Entry 6WRV (X-ray diffraction, 2.47 A resolution); this record covers chains A and F of the 6 polymer chains in the assembly.

[Chain A]
Protein: Transferrin receptor protein 1
From: Homo sapiens
UniProt: P02786 (TFR1_HUMAN); numbering as in UniProt (aligned over 121-759)
Sequence (639 residues; row label = number of the first residue in the row):
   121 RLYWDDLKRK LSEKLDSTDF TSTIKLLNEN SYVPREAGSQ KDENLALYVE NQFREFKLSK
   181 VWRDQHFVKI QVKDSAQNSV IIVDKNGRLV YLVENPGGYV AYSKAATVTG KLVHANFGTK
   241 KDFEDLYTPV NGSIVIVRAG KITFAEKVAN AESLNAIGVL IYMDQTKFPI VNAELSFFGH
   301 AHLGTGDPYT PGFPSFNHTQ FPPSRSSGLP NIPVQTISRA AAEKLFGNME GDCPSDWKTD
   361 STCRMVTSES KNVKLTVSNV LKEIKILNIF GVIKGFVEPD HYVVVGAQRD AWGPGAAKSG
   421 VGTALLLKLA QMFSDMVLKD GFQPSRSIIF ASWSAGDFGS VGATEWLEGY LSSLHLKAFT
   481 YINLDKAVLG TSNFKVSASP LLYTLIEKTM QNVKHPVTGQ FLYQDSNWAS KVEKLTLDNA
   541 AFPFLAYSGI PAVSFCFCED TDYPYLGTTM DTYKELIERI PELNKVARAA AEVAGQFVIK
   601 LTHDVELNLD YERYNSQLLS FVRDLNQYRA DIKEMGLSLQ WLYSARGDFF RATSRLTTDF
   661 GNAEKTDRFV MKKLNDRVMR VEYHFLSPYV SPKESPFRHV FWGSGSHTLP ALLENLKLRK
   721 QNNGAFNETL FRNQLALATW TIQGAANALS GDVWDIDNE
Differences from the reference sequence: conflict Ser142 (Gly in P02786)
Disulfide bonds: Cys353-Cys363
Covalent attachments: N-acetylglucosamine (NAG) linked to Asn251, Asn317; glycan linked to Asn727
Metal / ion sites: Ca2+: Thr310, Phe313, Glu465, Glu468
Swiss-Prot annotation at these positions:
  - motif: Arg646 to Asp648 (Cell attachment site)
  - glycosylation (N-linked (GlcNAc...) asparagine): Asn251, Asn317, Asn727
  - natural variant: Ser142 (G142S: this construct carries the variant)
  - mutagenesis: Leu619 (L619A: 20-fold reduced affinity for transferrin receptor. No binding to HFE), Val622 (V622A: No significant effect on binding to transferrin nor HFE), Arg623 (R623A: No significant effect on binding to transferrin nor HFE), Arg629 (R629A: >5-fold reduced affinity for transferrin. >10-fold reduced affinity for HFE), Gln640 (Q640A: No effect on binding to transferrin. >10-fold reduced affinity for HFE), Trp641 (W641A: No significant effect on binding to transferrin nor HFE), Tyr643 (Y643A: 20-fold reduced affinity for transferrin. No binding to HFE), Ser644 (S644A: No significant effect on binding to transferrin nor HFE), Arg646 (R646A/H: No binding to transferrin; R646K: 5% binding to transferrin), Gly647 (G647A: Large effect on affinity for transferrin. 4-fold reduced affinity for HFE), Asp648 (D648A: 16% binding to transferrin; D648E: 57% binding to transferrin), Phe650 (F650Q: >5-fold reduced affinity for transferrin. >10-fold reduced affinity for HFE)

[Chain F]
Protein: Computationally designed protein 3DS18
From: synthetic construct
Sequence (94 residues; each row starts with the number of its first residue):
     1 DEREEEQRRR LEEVKEEAKR RERSEQDLAV LYLEAVNAAV VFVADSEEEA KRVADIVKKL
    61 VPEVIIFVHD NFVVFVVDSD EAARRVYEIV ERAQ
Disordered / not traced: 94

[Interface between chain A and chain F]
Pairs across the interface - 20 pairs, chain A then chain F:
  Leu619(A) - Glu88(F)
  Arg623(A) - Glu88(F)  salt bridge
  Arg623(A) - Arg92(F)
  Asn626(A) - Arg92(F)  hydrogen bond
  Arg629(A) - Glu91(F)  salt bridge
  Arg629(A) - Arg92(F)
  Gln640(A) - Arg52(F)  hydrogen bond
  Gln640(A) - Val53(F)
  Gln640(A) - Ile56(F)
  Gln640(A) - Ala93(F)
  Tyr643(A) - Leu60(F)
  Tyr643(A) - Arg92(F)
  Ser644(A) - Lys59(F)  hydrogen bond
  Arg646(A) - Leu60(F)
  Gly647(A) - Lys59(F)
  Gly647(A) - Leu60(F)
  Asp648(A) - Lys59(F)  salt bridge
  Phe650(A) - Lys59(F)
  Glu759(A) - Lys51(F)  salt bridge
  Glu759(A) - Asp55(F)
Other interface residues (no listed pair), chain A (15 interface residues in all): Ser638, Leu639, Arg651
Other interface residues (no listed pair), chain F (13 interface residues in all): Pro62, Ile89

[Overview]
15 residues of chain A face 13 of chain F across their interface, with 3 hydrogen bonds and 4 salt bridges.
Polar pairs include Arg623(A)-Glu88(F), Arg629(A)-Glu91(F) and Asp648(A)-Lys59(F). N-acetylglucosamine is
covalently linked to Asn251(A) and Asn317(A). From UniProt: 12 mutagenesis sites on chain A.
Here chain A is Transferrin receptor protein 1 (Homo sapiens) and chain F is Computationally designed protein
3DS18 (synthetic construct). Entry 6WRV (Crystal structure of computationally designed protein 3DS18 in
complex with the human Transferrin receptor ectodomain) was determined by X-ray diffraction together with 6WRX
from the same study.
